PDB entry 5S64 | X-ray diffraction, 2.75 A resolution | chains B and E of the 6 polymer chains in the assembly

# Chain B
Molecule: Tubulin beta-2B chain
Source organism: Bos taurus
UniProtKB: Q6B856 (TBB2B_BOVIN); the author numbering skips numbers that UniProt does not, so the offset changes along the chain: 1-42 = UniProt 1-42; 45-360 = UniProt 43-358; 369-455 = UniProt 359-445
Sequence (445 residues; row label = number of the first residue in the row; note: 10 numbers in that range are skipped by the numbering (no residue carries them; nothing is unmodelled there)):
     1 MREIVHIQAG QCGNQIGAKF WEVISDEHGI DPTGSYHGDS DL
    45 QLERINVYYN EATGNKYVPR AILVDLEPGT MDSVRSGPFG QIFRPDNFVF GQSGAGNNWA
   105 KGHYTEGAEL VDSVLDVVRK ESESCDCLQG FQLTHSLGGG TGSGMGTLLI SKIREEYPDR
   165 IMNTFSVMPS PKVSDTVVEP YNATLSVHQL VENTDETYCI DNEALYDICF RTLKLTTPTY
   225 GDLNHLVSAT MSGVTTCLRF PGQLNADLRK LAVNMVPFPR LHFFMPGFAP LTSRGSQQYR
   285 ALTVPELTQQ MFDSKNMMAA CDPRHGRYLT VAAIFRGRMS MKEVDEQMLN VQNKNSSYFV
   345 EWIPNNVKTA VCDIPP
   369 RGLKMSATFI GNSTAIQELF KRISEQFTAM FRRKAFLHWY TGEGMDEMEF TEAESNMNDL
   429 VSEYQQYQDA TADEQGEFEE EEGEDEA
Not modelled in the structure: 279-280, 438-455
Metal / ion sites: Mg2+: Q11 (together with GDP); Ca2+: E113 (shared with 1 residue of chain C)
Ligand contacts:
  - GDP (guanosine-5'-diphosphate): G10, Q11, C12, Q15, I16, A99, N101, S140, G142, G143, G144, T145, G146, V171, P173, V177, D179, E183, N206, L209, Y224, L227, N228
  - TVP ((2S)-1-acetyl-2-methyl-1,2,3,4-tetrahydroquinoline): K176, V177, S178, D179, P222, T223, Y224, L227
Swiss-Prot annotation at these positions:
  - motif: M1 to I4 (MREI motif)
  - binding site (GTP): Q11, E71, S140, G144, T145, G146, N206, N228
  - binding site (Mg(2+)): E71
  - modified residue: S40 (Phosphoserine), T57 (Phosphothreonine), K60 (N6-acetyllysine), S174 (Phosphoserine), T287 (Phosphothreonine), T292 (Phosphothreonine), R320 (Omega-N-methylarginine), E448 (5-glutamyl polyglutamate)
  - cross-link (Glycyl lysine isopeptide (Lys-Gly)): K60 (interchain with G-Cter in ubiquitin), K326 (interchain with G-Cter in ubiquitin)

# Chain E
Molecule: Stathmin-4
Source organism: Rattus norvegicus
UniProtKB: P63043 (STMN4_RAT); residues 5-145 here correspond to UniProt positions 49-189 (UniProt number = residue number + 44)
Sequence (143 residues; numbered 3 to 145; the number before each row is that of its first residue):
     3 MADMEVIELN KCTSGQSFEV ILKPPSFDGV PEFNASLPRR RDPSLEEIQK KLEAAEERRK
    63 YQEAELLKHL AEKREHEREV IQKAIEENNN FIKMAKEKLA QKMESNKENR EAHLAAMLER
   123 LQEKDKHAEE VRKNKELKEE ASR
Not modelled in the structure: 3-5, 29-43, 144-145
Sequence notes: initiating methionine (3); expression tag (4)
Swiss-Prot annotation at these positions:
  - modified residue: S46 (Phosphoserine)

# Interface between chain B and chain E
Pairs across the interface - 23 pairs, chain B then chain E:
  H107(B) with K75(E), hydrogen bond
  Y108(B) with H78(E); E79(E); V82(E), hydrophobic; I83(E)
  L152(B) with E79(E)
  S155(B) with L72(E); K75(E); R76(E), hydrogen bond
  K156(B) with R76(E); E79(E), salt bridge
  R158(B) with L68(E)
  E159(B) with L72(E); R76(E), salt bridge
  Q193(B) with K75(E)
  E196(B) with H71(E), salt bridge
  T409(B) with E89(E)
  E411(B) with V82(E); A86(E)
  G412(B) with V82(E); K85(E); A86(E)
  E417(B) with H78(E), salt bridge
Also at the interface, not in a pair above, chain B (16 interface residues in all): P162, G410, M413
Also at the interface, not in a pair above, chain E (14 interface residues in all): E65, L69

# Overview
Chain B and chain E form an interface of 16 and 14 residues respectively; the contacts include 2 hydrogen
bonds and 4 salt bridges. Among the polar pairs are K156(B)-E79(E), E159(B)-R76(E) and E196(B)-H71(E). Ligands
of chain B: GDP and compound TVP.
Here chain B is Tubulin beta-2B chain (Bos taurus) and chain E is Stathmin-4 (Rattus norvegicus). Entry 5S64
(Tubulin-Z28870646-complex) was determined by X-ray diffraction (same publication as 5S4L, 5S4M, 5S4N, 5S4O,
5S4P, 5S4Q and 52 further entries).
